PDB entry 4CD4 | X-ray diffraction, 1.20 A resolution | chain A

[Chain A]
Protein: Endo-1,4-beta mannanase, putative, MAN26C
Source organism: Cellvibrio japonicus
Notes: EC 3.2.1.78
Reference sequence: B3PGI1 (B3PGI1_CELJU); residue numbers follow UniProt; this construct covers 1-419
Amino-acid sequence (419 residues; row label = number of the first residue in the row):
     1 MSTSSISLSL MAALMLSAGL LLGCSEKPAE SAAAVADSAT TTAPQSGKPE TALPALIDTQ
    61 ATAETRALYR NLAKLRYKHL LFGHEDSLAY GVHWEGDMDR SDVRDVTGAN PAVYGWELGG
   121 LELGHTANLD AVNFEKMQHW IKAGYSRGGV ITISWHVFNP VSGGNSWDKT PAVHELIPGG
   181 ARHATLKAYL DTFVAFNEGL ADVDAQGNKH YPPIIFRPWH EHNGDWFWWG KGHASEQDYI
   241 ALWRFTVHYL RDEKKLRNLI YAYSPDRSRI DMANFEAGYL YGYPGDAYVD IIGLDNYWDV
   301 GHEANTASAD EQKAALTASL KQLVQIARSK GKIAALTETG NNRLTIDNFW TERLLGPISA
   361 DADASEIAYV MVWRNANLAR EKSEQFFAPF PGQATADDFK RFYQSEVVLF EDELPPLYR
Not modelled in the structure: 1-52
Ion coordination: Na+ site 1: Arg76, His79, Ser365, Ile367; Na+ site 2: Tyr403, Ser405, Val408
Small-molecule neighbours: beta-D-mannopyranose / 5-hydroxymethyl-3,4-dihydroxypiperidine: Glu117, Leu129, Asp130, His156, Trp167, His220, Glu221, Phe227, Tyr297, Glu338, Trp373, Arg374, Gln385, Phe387

[Summary]
Chain A binds beta-D-mannopyranose / 5-hydroxymethyl-3,4-dihydroxypiperidine. Arg76, His79, Ser365 and Ile367
form the Na+ site 1. Tyr403, Ser405 and Val408 form the Na+ site 2.
Chain A is Endo-1,4-beta mannanase, putative, MAN26C (Cellvibrio japonicus); the structure, The structure of
GH26 beta-mannanase CjMan26C from Cellvibrio japonicus in complex with ManIFG, was determined by X-ray
diffraction (same publication as 4CD5, 4CD6, 4CD7 and 4CD8).
